Entry 8EJI (electron microscopy, 3.81 A resolution); this record covers chains C and c of the 8 polymer chains in the assembly.

# Chain C
Protein: Glycoprotein G1
From: Lassa mammarenavirus
UniProt: P08669 (GLYC_LASSJ); residue numbers follow UniProt; this construct covers 1-259
Sequence (259 residues; numbered 1 to 259; the number before each row is that of its first residue):
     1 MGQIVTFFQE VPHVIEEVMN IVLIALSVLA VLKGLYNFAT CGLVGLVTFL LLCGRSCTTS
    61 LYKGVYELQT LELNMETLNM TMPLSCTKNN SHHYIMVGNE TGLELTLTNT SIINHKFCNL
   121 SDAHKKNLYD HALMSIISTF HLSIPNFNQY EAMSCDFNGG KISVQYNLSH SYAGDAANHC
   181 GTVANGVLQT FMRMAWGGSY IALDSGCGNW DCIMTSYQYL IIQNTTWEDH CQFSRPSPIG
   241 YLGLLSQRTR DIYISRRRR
Not modelled in the structure: 1-58, 172-178, 256-259
Sequence notes: engineered mutation Cys207 (Arg in P08669), Arg258 (Leu in P08669), Arg259 (Leu in P08669)
Swiss-Prot annotation at these positions:
  - binding site (Zn(2+)): Cys57
  - site: Lys33 (Important for GP-C-mediated membrane fusion), Thr58, Thr59 (Cleavage)
  - lipidation: Gly2 (N-myristoyl glycine)
  - glycosylation (N-linked (GlcNAc...) asparagine): Asn79, Asn89, Asn99, Asn109, Asn119, Asn167, Asn224
  - mutagenesis: Gly54 (G54A: No effect on SSP cleavage), Ser56 (S56A: Complete loss of SSP cleavage), Thr58 (T58A: Complete loss of SSP cleavage), Ser60 (S60A: No effect on SSP cleavage)
Disulfide bonds: Cys86-Cys231, Cys118-Cys155, Cys180-Cys212
Covalently attached groups: glycan linked to Asn79; N-acetylglucosamine (NAG) linked to Asn89, Asn99, Asn109, Asn119, Asn167, Asn224
From the paper describing this entry:
  - post-translational modification sites: Asn89, Asn109, Asn167

# Chain c
Protein: Glycoprotein G2
From: Lassa mammarenavirus
UniProt: P08669 (GLYC_LASSJ); residues 260-424 here = UniProt positions 260-424
Sequence (406 residues; each row starts with the number of its first residue):
   260 GTFTWTLSDS EGKDTPGGYC LTRWMLIEAE LKCFGNTAVA KCNEKHDEEF CDMLRLFDFN
   320 KQAIQRLKAP AQMSIQLINK AVNALINDQL IMKNHLRDIM CIPYCNYSKY WYLNHTTTGR
   380 TSLPKCWLVS NGSYLNETHF SDDIEQQADN MITEMLQKEY MERQGGSGGS GGSGGSGGSE
   440 KAAKAEEAAR KMEELFKKHK IVAVLRANSV EEAIEKAVAV FAGGVHLIEI TFTVPDADTV
   500 IKALSVLKEK GAIIGAGTVT SVEQCRKAVE SGAEFIVSPH LDEEISQFCK EKGVFYMPGV
   560 MTPTELVKAM KLGHDILKLF PGEVVGPEFV KAMKGPFPNV KFVPTGGVDL DNVCEWFDAG
   620 VLAVGVGDAL VEGDPDEVRE KAKEFVEKIR GCTEGSLEWS HPQFEK
Not modelled in the structure: 269-276, 419-665
Sequence notes: engineered mutation Pro329 (Glu in P08669), Cys360 (Gly in P08669); expression tag (425-665)
Swiss-Prot annotation at these positions:
  - glycosylation (N-linked (GlcNAc...) asparagine): Asn365, Asn373, Asn390, Asn395
Disulfide bonds: Cys279-Cys292, Cys301-Cys310, Cys364-Cys385
Covalently attached groups: glycan linked to Asn365; N-acetylglucosamine (NAG) linked to Asn373, Asn390, Asn395

# Chain C / chain c interface
Pairs across the interface (99):
  Leu61(C) with Thr375(c)
  Tyr62(C) with Ile403(c), hydrophobic; Glu404(c)
  Lys63(C) with Glu404(c), salt bridge; Ala407(c); Asp408(c), salt bridge
  Val65(C) with His374(c); Thr375(c), hydrogen bond (backbone-backbone)
  Tyr66(C) with Leu372(c); Asn373(c); His374(c); Ala407(c), hydrophobic; Met410(c), hydrophobic; Ile411(c); Met414(c)
  Glu67(C) with Tyr371(c); Leu372(c); Asn373(c), hydrogen bond (backbone-backbone)
  Leu68(C) with Trp370(c); Leu372(c), hydrophobic; Ile403(c), hydrophobic
  Gln69(C) with Tyr369(c); Trp370(c); Tyr371(c); Asn373(c)
  Thr70(C) with Glu287(c); Lys368(c); Tyr369(c); Trp386(c)
  Leu71(C) with Lys291(c); Phe309(c), hydrophobic; Ser367(c); Lys368(c); Tyr369(c), hydrogen bond (backbone-backbone); Tyr371(c), hydrophobic
  Glu72(C) with Leu285(c); Ile286(c), hydrogen bond (backbone-backbone); Ser367(c)
  Leu73(C) with Met284(c), hydrophobic; Ile286(c); Met312(c), hydrophobic; Tyr366(c); Ser367(c), hydrogen bond (backbone-backbone); Tyr369(c), hydrophobic
  Asn74(C) with Met284(c), hydrogen bond (backbone-backbone); Leu285(c); Ile286(c)
  Met75(C) with Met312(c), hydrophobic; Tyr366(c); Ser367(c)
  Thr77(C) with Trp283(c); Phe316(c); Asn319(c), hydrogen bond (backbone-side chain)
  Leu78(C) with Leu315(c); Phe316(c), hydrophobic; Asn319(c)
  Met80(C) with Asn319(c); Ile323(c), hydrophobic; Met332(c), hydrophobic
  Thr81(C) with Asn319(c), hydrogen bond; Ala322(c); Met332(c), hydrogen bond (backbone-backbone); Ile337(c)
  Val97(C) with Gln331(c)
  Glu100(C) with Ala330(c)
  Asp130(C) with Gln331(c)
  His131(C) with Gln331(c), hydrogen bond
  Ala132(C) with Ile334(c)
  Ser135(C) with Asn338(c)
  Ile136(C) with Ile334(c), hydrophobic
  Arg193(C) with Met351(c), hydrogen bond; His354(c)
  Trp196(C) with Asn353(c); His354(c); Asp357(c), hydrogen bond; Tyr363(c), hydrophobic
  Tyr200(C) with Asn390(c), hydrogen bond; Gly391(c)
  Gly206(C) with Asp357(c)
  Cys207(C) with Asp357(c); Ile358(c); Met359(c); Cys360(c), disulfide
  Gly208(C) with Ile358(c), hydrogen bond (backbone-backbone); Cys360(c)
  Asn209(C) with Ile358(c)
  Trp210(C) with Ile358(c), hydrophobic
  Arg235(C) with Ile286(c)
  Ile239(C) with Ile350(c), hydrophobic; Tyr366(c), hydrophobic
  Tyr241(C) with Ile334(c); Asn338(c), hydrogen bond
  Leu242(C) with Leu315(c), hydrophobic; Ile337(c), hydrophobic; Val341(c), hydrophobic; Ile345(c), hydrophobic
  Gly243(C) with Ile350(c)
  Leu245(C) with Asn338(c)
  Ser246(C) with Asp347(c), hydrogen bond
Other interface residues (no listed pair), chain C (44 interface residues in all): Met82, Pro83, Gly98, Met192
Other interface residues (no listed pair), chain c (59 interface residues in all): Leu280, Phe293, Phe318, Ser333, Gln348, Cys364, Pro383, Glu396
Disulfides between the chains: Cys207(C)-Cys360(c)

# In short
The interface between chain C and chain c involves 44 residues on one side and 59 on the other; the contacts
include 1 disulfide bond, 16 hydrogen bonds and 2 salt bridges. Among the polar pairs are Lys63(C)-Glu404(c),
Lys63(C)-Asp408(c) and Thr77(C)-Asn319(c). From the paper: modification sites Asn89(C), Asn109(C) and
Asn167(C).
Chain C is Glycoprotein G1 and chain c is Glycoprotein G2, both from Lassa mammarenavirus; the structure,
Lassa virus glycoprotein complex (Josiah) bound to 19.7E Fab, was determined by electron microscopy together
with 8EJD, 8EJE, 8EJF and 8EJG from the same study.
